Entry 9F7N (electron microscopy, 3.00 A resolution); this record covers chains F and S of the 7 polymer chains in the assembly.

[Chain F]
Name: Large T antigen
Source organism: Betapolyomavirus macacae
Notes: EC 3.6.4.-
UniProt: P03070 (LT_SV40); residue numbers follow UniProt; this construct covers 266-627
Sequence (362 residues; each row starts with the number of its first residue):
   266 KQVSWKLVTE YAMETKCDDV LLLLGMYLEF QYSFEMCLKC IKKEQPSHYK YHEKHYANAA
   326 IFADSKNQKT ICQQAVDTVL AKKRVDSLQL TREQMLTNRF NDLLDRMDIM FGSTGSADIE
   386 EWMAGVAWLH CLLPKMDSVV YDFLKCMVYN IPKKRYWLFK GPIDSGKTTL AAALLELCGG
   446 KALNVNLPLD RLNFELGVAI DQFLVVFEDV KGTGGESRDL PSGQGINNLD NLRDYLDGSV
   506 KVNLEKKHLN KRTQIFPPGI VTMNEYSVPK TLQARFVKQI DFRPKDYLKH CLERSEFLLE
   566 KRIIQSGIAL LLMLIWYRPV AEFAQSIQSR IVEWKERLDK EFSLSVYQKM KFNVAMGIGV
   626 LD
Swiss-Prot annotation at these positions:
  - binding site (Zn(2+)): Cys302, Cys305, His313, His317
  - binding site (ATP): Gly426 to Thr433
Residues lining bound ligands: ATP (adenosine-5'-triphosphate): Leu397, Pro427, Ile428, Asp429, Ser430, Gly431, Lys432, Thr433, Thr434, Asn529, Arg548, Pro549, Lys550, Leu553, Lys554
Reported in the primary citation:
  - binding site for Chains: S (chain S): Lys512, His513

[Chain S]
Molecule: Chains: S
Sequence (8 nucleotides; each row starts with the number of its first residue):
     1 TTTTTTTT

[Interface between chain F and chain S]
Residue-residue contacts - 7 pairs, chain F then chain S:
  Phe459(F) - DT7(S)  phosphate contact
  Lys511(F) - DT7(S)  phosphate contact
  Lys512(F) - DT7(S)  hydrogen bond to the phosphate
  Lys512(F) - DT8(S)  salt bridge to the phosphate
  His513(F) - DT5(S)  hydrogen bond to the base
  His513(F) - DT6(S)  hydrogen bond to the base
  His513(F) - DT7(S)  hydrogen bond to the phosphate
Interface residues without a listed pair, chain S (5 interface residues in all): DT4

[Summary]
4 residues of chain F and 5 residues of chain S are in contact; the contacts include 4 hydrogen bonds and 1
salt bridge. Among the polar pairs are His513(F)-DT5(S), His513(F)-DT6(S) and Lys512(F)-DT7(S). Ligands of
chain F: ATP. The paper reports a binding site for Chains: S (chain S) at Lys512(F) and His513(F).
Here chain F is Large T antigen (Betapolyomavirus macacae) and chain S is Chains: S. Entry 9F7N (Active SV40
LTAg complex with DNA (3D variability component_000, frame_000)) was determined by electron microscopy,
deposited together with 9EVH, 9EVP, 9F3T, 9F3U, 9F5I, 9F73 and 14 further entries.
